Entry 8IQZ (X-ray diffraction, 4.19 A resolution (low resolution: residue-level contacts below are approximate; hydrogen-bond / salt-bridge calls are withheld)); this record covers chains B and K of the 6 polymer chains in the assembly.

[Chain B (and K)]
Protein: Ferritin
Organism: Asterias forbesi
Notes: EC 1.16.3.1; chain K of this document is another copy of the same molecule, construct and numbering; everything in this record applies to it too
Reference sequence: O02384 (O02384_ASTFO); residues 1-171 here = UniProt positions 1-171
Amino-acid sequence (171 residues; numbered 1 to 171; the number before each row is that of its first residue):
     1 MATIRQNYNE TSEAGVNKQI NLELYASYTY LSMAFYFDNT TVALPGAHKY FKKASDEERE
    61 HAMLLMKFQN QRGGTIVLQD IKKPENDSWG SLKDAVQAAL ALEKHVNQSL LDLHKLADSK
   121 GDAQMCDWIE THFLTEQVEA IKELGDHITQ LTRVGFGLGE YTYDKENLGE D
Unresolved in the structure: 1-2, 170-171
Sequence notes: engineered mutation Phe156 (Pro in O02384)

[How chain B and chain K interact]
Pairs across the interface (27; chain B residue first):
  Asp38(B) - Lys142(K)
  Thr40(B) - Gly145(K)
  Thr40(B) - Asp146(K)
  Thr40(B) - Thr149(K)
  Thr41(B) - Thr149(K)
  Val42(B) - Thr149(K)
  Val42(B) - Arg153(K)
  Ala43(B) - Asp146(K)
  Ala43(B) - Thr149(K)
  Ala43(B) - Gln150(K)
  Ala43(B) - Arg153(K)
  Leu44(B) - Arg153(K)
  Pro45(B) - Gln150(K)
  Gly157(B) - Arg153(K)
  Leu158(B) - Arg153(K)
  Leu158(B) - Val154(K)
  Leu158(B) - Leu158(K)
  Leu158(B) - Gly159(K)
  Glu160(B) - Arg153(K)
  Tyr161(B) - Gln150(K)
  Tyr161(B) - Arg153(K)
  Tyr161(B) - Val154(K)
  Tyr161(B) - Thr162(K)
  Tyr161(B) - Tyr163(K)
  Tyr161(B) - Glu166(K)
  Tyr161(B) - Asn167(K)
  Lys165(B) - Glu166(K)

[In short]
Chain B and chain K form an interface of 12 and 13 residues respectively.
Both chains are Ferritin (Asterias forbesi). Entry 8IQZ (Asterias forbesii ferritin mutant-P156F) was
determined by X-ray diffraction, deposited together with 8IQV, 8IQW, 8IQX, 8IQY and 8IR0.
